5Z3L - chains G and I of the 11 polymer chains in the assembly; structure by electron microscopy, 4.31 A resolution (low resolution: residue-level contacts below are approximate; hydrogen-bond / salt-bridge calls are withheld).

# Chain G
Molecule: Histone H2A
From: Xenopus laevis
UniProtKB: Q6AZJ8 (Q6AZJ8_XENLA); residues 1-129 here correspond to UniProt positions 2-130 (UniProt number = residue number + 1)
Sequence (129 residues; row label = number of the first residue in the row):
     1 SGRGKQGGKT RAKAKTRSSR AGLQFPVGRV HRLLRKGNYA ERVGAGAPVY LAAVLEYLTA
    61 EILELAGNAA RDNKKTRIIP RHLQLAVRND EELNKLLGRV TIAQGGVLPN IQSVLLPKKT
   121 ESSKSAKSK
Disordered / not traced: 1-11, 119-129

# Chain I
Molecule: 167-nt DNA strand
Sequence (167 nucleotides; row label = number of the first residue in the row):
     1 ATCGAGAATC CCGGTGCCGA GGCCGCTCAA TTGGTCGTAG ACAGCTCTAG CACCGCTTAA
    61 ACGCACGTAC GCGCTGTCCC CCGCGTTTTA ACCGCCAAGG GGATTACTCC CTAGTCTCCA
   121 GGCACGTGTC AGATATATAC ATCCTGAAGC TTGTCGAGAA GTACGAT
Disordered / not traced: 1, 148-167

# Interface between chain G and chain I
Residue-residue contacts - 14 pairs, chain G then chain I:
  Ala12(G) with DG33(I)
  Ala14(G) with DT32(I)
  Lys15(G) with DT31(I); DT32(I)
  Thr16(G) with DT31(I)
  Arg17(G) with DT31(I)
  Arg20(G) with DT32(I)
  Gly28(G) with DA30(I); DT31(I)
  Arg29(G) with DA30(I)
  Arg32(G) with DA29(I); DA30(I)
  Arg77(G) with DA20(I); DG21(I)
Other interface residues (no listed pair), chain G (12 interface residues in all): Lys13, Ser18

# Overview
Chain G and chain I form an interface of 12 and 7 residues respectively.
Chain G is Histone H2A (Xenopus laevis) and chain I is a 167-nt DNA strand; the structure, Structure of
Snf2-nucleosome complex in apo state, was determined by electron microscopy, deposited together with 5Z3U,
5Z3V, 5Z3O, 6IY2 and 6IY3.
